7KVE - chain B; structure by electron microscopy, 3.30 A resolution.

== Chain B ==
Protein: Coagulation factor V
From: Homo sapiens
UniProt: P12259 (FA5_HUMAN); residues 1-2196 here correspond to UniProt positions 29-2224 (UniProt number = residue number + 28)
Sequence (2196 residues; row label = number of the first residue in the row):
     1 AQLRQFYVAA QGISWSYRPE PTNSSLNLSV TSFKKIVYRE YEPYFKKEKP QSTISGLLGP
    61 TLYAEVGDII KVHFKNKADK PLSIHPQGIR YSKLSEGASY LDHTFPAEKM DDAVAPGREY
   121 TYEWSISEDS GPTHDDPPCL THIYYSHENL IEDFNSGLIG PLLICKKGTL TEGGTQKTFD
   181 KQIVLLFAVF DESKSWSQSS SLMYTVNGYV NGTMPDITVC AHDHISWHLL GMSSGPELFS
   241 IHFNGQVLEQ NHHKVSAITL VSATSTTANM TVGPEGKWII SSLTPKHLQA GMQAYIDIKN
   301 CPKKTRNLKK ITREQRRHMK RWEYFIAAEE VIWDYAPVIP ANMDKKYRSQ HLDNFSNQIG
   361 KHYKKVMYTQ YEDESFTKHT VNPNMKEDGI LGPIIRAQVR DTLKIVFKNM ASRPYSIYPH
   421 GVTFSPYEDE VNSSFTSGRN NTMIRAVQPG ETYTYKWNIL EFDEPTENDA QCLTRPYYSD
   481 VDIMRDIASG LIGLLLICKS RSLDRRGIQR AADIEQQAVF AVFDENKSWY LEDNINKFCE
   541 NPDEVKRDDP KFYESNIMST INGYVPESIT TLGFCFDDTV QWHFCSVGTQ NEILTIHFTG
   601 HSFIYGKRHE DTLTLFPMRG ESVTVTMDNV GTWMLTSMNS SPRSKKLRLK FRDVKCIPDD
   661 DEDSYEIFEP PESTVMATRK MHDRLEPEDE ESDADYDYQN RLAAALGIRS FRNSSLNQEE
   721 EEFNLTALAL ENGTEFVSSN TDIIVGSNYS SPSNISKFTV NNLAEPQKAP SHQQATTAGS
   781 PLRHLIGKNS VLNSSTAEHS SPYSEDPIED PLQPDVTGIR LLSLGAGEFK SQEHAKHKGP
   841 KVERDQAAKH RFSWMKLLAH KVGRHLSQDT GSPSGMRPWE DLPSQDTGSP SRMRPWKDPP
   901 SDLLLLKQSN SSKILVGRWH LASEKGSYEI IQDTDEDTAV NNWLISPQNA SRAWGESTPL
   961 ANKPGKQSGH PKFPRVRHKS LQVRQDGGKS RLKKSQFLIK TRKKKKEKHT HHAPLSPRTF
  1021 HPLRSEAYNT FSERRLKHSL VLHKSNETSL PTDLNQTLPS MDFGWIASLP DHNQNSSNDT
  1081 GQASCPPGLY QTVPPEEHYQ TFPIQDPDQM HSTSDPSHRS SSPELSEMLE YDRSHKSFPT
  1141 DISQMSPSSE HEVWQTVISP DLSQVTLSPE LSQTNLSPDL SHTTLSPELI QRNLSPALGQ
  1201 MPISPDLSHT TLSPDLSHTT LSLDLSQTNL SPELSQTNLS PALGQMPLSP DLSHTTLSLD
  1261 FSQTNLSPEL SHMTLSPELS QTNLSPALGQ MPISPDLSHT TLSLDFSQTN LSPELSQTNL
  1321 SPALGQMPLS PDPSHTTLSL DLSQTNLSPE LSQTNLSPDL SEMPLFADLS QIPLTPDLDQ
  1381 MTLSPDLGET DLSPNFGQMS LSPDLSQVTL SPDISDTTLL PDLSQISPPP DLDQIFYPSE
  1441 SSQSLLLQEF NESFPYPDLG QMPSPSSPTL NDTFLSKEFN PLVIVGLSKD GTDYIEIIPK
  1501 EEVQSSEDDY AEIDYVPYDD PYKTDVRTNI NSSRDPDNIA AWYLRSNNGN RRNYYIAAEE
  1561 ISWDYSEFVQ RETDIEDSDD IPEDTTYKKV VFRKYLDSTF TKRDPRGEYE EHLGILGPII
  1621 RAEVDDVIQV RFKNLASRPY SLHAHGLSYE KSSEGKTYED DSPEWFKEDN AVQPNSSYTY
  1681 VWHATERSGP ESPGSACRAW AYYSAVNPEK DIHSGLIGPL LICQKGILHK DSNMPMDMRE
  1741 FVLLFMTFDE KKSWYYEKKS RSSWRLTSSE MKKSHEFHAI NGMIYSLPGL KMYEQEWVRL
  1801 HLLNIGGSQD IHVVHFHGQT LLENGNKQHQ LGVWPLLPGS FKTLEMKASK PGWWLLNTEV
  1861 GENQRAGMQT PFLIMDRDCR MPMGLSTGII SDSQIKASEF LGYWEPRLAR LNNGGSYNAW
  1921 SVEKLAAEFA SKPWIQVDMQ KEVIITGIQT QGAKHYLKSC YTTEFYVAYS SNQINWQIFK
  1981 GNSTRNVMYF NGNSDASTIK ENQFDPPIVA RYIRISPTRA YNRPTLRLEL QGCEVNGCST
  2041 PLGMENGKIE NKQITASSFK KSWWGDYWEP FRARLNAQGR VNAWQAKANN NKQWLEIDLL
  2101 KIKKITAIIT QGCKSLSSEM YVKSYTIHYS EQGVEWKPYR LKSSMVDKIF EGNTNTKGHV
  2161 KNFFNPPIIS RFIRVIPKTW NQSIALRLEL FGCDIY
Unresolved in the structure: 714-1535
Disulfide bonds: Cys-139/Cys-165, Cys-220/Cys-301, Cys-472/Cys-498, Cys-1697/Cys-1723, Cys-1879/Cys-2033, Cys-2038/Cys-2193
Curated features (UniProtKB/Swiss-Prot):
  - region: Ser-867 to Pro-900 (2 X 17 AA tandem repeats)
  - binding site (Ca(2+)): Asp-111, Asp-112
  - binding site (Cu cation): His-1815, His-1817
  - site (Cleavage): Arg-306, Asn-307, Arg-506, Gly-507, Arg-679, Lys-680, Arg-709, Ser-710, Lys-994, Ser-995, Arg-1018, Thr-1019, Arg-1545, Ser-1546
  - modified residue: Thr-612 (Phosphothreonine), Tyr-665 (Sulfotyrosine), Tyr-696 (Sulfotyrosine), Tyr-698 (Sulfotyrosine), Ser-831 (Phosphoserine), Tyr-1494 (Sulfotyrosine), Tyr-1510 (Sulfotyrosine), Tyr-1515 (Sulfotyrosine), Tyr-1565 (Sulfotyrosine)
  - glycosylation: Asn-23 (N-linked (GlcNAc...) asparagine), Asn-27 (N-linked (GlcNAc...) asparagine), Asn-211 (N-linked (GlcNAc...) asparagine), Asn-269 (N-linked (GlcNAc...) asparagine), Asn-354 (N-linked (GlcNAc...) asparagine), Asn-432 (N-linked (GlcNAc...) asparagine), Asn-440 (N-linked (GlcNAc...) asparagine), Asn-526 (N-linked (GlcNAc...) asparagine), Asn-713 (N-linked (GlcNAc...) asparagine), Asn-724 (N-linked (GlcNAc...) asparagine), Asn-732 (N-linked (GlcNAc...) asparagine), Asn-748 (N-linked (GlcNAc...) asparagine), Asn-754 (N-linked (GlcNAc...) asparagine), Thr-777 (O-linked (GalNAc...) threonine), Asn-793 (N-linked (GlcNAc...) asparagine), Asn-910 (N-linked (GlcNAc...) asparagine), Asn-949 (N-linked (GlcNAc...) asparagine), Asn-1046 (N-linked (GlcNAc...) asparagine), Asn-1055 (N-linked (GlcNAc...) asparagine), Asn-1075 (N-linked (GlcNAc...) asparagine) and 7 more in UniProt
What the authors report for this chain:
  - conformationally variable residues: Arg-306, Arg-506
  - post-translational modification sites: Arg-709, Arg-1545
  - post-translational modification sites: Asn-2181 (citing earlier work)
  - contacts within the chain: Leu-1901/Trp-1920 (hydrophobic contact), Trp-1904/Trp-1920 (hydrophobic contact), Trp-1920/Pro-1933 (hydrophobic contact), Trp-1920/Ile-1935 (hydrophobic contact), Trp-1920/Pro-2017 (hydrophobic contact), Trp-1920/Leu-2026 (hydrophobic contact)
  - disease-associated variants - A2086D: decreased binding to phospholipid membranes (citing earlier work)
  - disease-associated variants - R506Q: decreased catalytic activity on APC (proposed by the authors, not directly observed)

== In short ==
UniProt lists Ca2+-binding residues Asp-111 and Asp-112 and Cu cation-binding residues His-1815 and His-1817.
From the paper: A2086D reduces binding to phospholipid membranes; modification sites Arg-709, Arg-1545 and
Asn-2181.
Chain B is Coagulation factor V (Homo sapiens); the structure, Cryo-EM structure of human Factor V at 3.3
Angstrom resolution, was determined by electron microscopy together with 7KVF and 7KXY from the same study.
